Entry 6TJ6 (X-ray diffraction, 2.00 A resolution); this record covers chains B and C of the 3 polymer chains in the assembly.

== Chain B ==
Protein: Myosin light chain TgMLC1
Organism: Toxoplasma gondii
UniProt: Q95UJ7 (Q95UJ7_TOXGO); residue numbers follow UniProt; this construct covers 66-210
Sequence (152 residues; each row starts with the number of its first residue):
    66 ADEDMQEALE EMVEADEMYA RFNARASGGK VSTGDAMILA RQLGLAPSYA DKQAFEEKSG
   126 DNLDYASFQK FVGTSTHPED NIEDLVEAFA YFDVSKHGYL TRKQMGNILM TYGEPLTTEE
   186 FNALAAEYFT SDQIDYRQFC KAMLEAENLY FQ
Disordered / not traced: 66-78, 215-217
Sequence notes: expression tag (211-217)

== Chain C ==
Protein: Myosin A
Organism: Toxoplasma gondii
UniProt: S8G527 (S8G527_TOXGM); residue numbers follow UniProt; this construct covers 777-818
Sequence (46 residues; each row starts with the number of its first residue):
   773 GAMASSWEPL VSVLEAYYAG RRHKKQLLKK TPFIIRAQAH IRRHLV
Disordered / not traced: 773-775
Sequence notes: expression tag (773-776)

== Chain B / chain C interface ==
Residue-residue contacts (58; chain B residue first):
  I103(B) with V818(C), hydrophobic
  R106(B) with R814(C); R815(C); V818(C)
  Q107(B) with V818(C)
  G109(B) with R815(C)
  L110(B) with R815(C)
  A111(B) with R808(C), hydrogen bond (backbone-side chain); A811(C); H812(C)
  P112(B) with A811(C)
  S113(B) with I807(C)
  Y114(B) with R814(C)
  H142(B) with R808(C), hydrogen bond
  D145(B) with R808(C), salt bridge; H812(C), salt bridge
  D149(B) with F805(C)
  E152(B) with K802(C), salt bridge
  A153(B) with K802(C); F805(C), hydrophobic; I806(C), hydrophobic
  F154(B) with A809(C), hydrophobic
  Y156(B) with H795(C); Q798(C), hydrogen bond; L799(C), hydrophobic
  F157(B) with L799(C), hydrophobic
  L174(B) with Q810(C), hydrogen bond (backbone-side chain); I813(C), hydrophobic
  Y177(B) with L799(C), hydrophobic; Q810(C), hydrogen bond (backbone-side chain)
  G178(B) with T803(C); I807(C); Q810(C)
  E179(B) with I807(C); Q810(C), hydrogen bond (backbone-side chain); R814(C), hydrogen bond (backbone-side chain)
  P180(B) with Q810(C); R814(C), hydrogen bond (backbone-side chain)
  L181(B) with R814(C)
  E185(B) with R814(C), salt bridge; L817(C)
  A188(B) with L817(C), hydrophobic
  L189(B) with I813(C), hydrophobic; L817(C)
  Y193(B) with H816(C), hydrogen bond
  F204(B) with I813(C), hydrophobic
  A207(B) with H816(C), hydrogen bond (backbone-side chain)
  M208(B) with H812(C); I813(C), hydrophobic; R815(C), hydrogen bond (backbone-side chain); H816(C), hydrogen bond (backbone-side chain)
  L209(B) with H812(C); R815(C)
  E210(B) with R815(C), hydrogen bond (backbone-side chain); H816(C), hydrogen bond (backbone-side chain)
  A211(B) with R815(C)
  E212(B) with H812(C), salt bridge; R815(C), salt bridge
Also at the interface, not in a pair above, chain B (39 interface residues in all): D116, E144, L150, I173, T182

== In short ==
Chain B and chain C form an interface of 39 and 19 residues respectively; the contacts include 14 hydrogen
bonds and 6 salt bridges. Among the polar pairs are D145(B)-R808(C), D145(B)-H812(C) and E152(B)-K802(C).
Here chain B is Myosin light chain TgMLC1 and chain C is Myosin A, both from Toxoplasma gondii. Entry 6TJ6 (T.
gondii myosin A trimeric complex with ELC1, calcium-free) was determined by X-ray diffraction together with
6TJ4, 6TJ5 and 6ZN3 from the same study.
